3FF7 - chains A and C of the 4 polymer chains in the assembly; structure by X-ray diffraction, 1.80 A resolution.

Chain A:
Name: Epithelial cadherin
From: Homo sapiens
Notes: fragment: Cadherin 1 domain
Reference sequence: P12830 (CADH1_HUMAN); residues 1-99 here correspond to UniProt positions 155-253 (UniProt number = residue number + 154)
Chain sequence (100 residues; row label = number of the first residue in the row; numbering starts at 0):
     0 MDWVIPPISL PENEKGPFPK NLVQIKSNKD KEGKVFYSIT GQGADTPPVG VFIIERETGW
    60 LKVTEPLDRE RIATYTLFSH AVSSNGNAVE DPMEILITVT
Unresolved in the structure: 11-13
Construct notes: expression tag (0); engineered mutation L9 (Cys163 in P12830)

Chain C:
Name: Killer cell lectin-like receptor subfamily G member 1
From: Homo sapiens
Notes: fragment: C-type lectin domain
Reference sequence: Q96E93 (KLRG1_HUMAN); residue numbers follow UniProt; this construct covers 75-186
Chain sequence (112 residues; numbered 75 to 186; the number before each row is that of its first residue):
    75 CPDRWMKYGN HCYYFSVEEK DWNSSLEFCL ARDSHLLVIT DNQEMSLLQV FLSEAFSWIG
   135 LRNNSGWRWE DGSPLNFSRI SSNSFVQTCG AINKNGLQAS SCEVPLHWVC KK
Disulfide bonds: C75-C86, C103-C184, C163-C176
Construct notes: engineered mutation S131 (Cys in Q96E93)
Curated features (UniProtKB/Swiss-Prot):
  - glycosylation (N-linked (GlcNAc...) asparagine): N97, N137, N150

Interface between chain A and chain C:
Pairs across the interface (31; chain A residue first):
  M0(A) - F159(C)  hydrophobic
  M0(A) - V160(C)  hydrophobic
  W2(A) - S175(C)
  V3(A) - S175(C)
  V3(A) - V178(C)  hydrophobic
  I4(A) - S158(C)
  I4(A) - V160(C)  hydrophobic
  I4(A) - Q161(C)
  I4(A) - S174(C)
  I4(A) - S175(C)  hydrogen bond (backbone-side chain)
  P5(A) - N157(C)
  P5(A) - Q161(C)
  P5(A) - S174(C)
  P5(A) - V178(C)  hydrophobic
  P6(A) - F130(C)  hydrophobic
  P6(A) - N157(C)
  P6(A) - A173(C)
  P6(A) - S174(C)
  I7(A) - N157(C)
  I7(A) - Q172(C)
  S8(A) - F130(C)
  S8(A) - Q172(C)
  N27(A) - E177(C)
  M92(A) - S158(C)
  M92(A) - F159(C)  hydrophobic
  M92(A) - V160(C)  hydrophobic
  E93(A) - N157(C)
  E93(A) - S158(C)  hydrogen bond (backbone-side chain)
  I94(A) - N157(C)
  I94(A) - S158(C)
  L95(A) - N157(C)  hydrogen bond (backbone-backbone)
Other interface residues (no listed pair), chain A (14 interface residues in all): P10
Other interface residues (no listed pair), chain C (16 interface residues in all): E128, S156, N167, L180

In short:
14 residues of chain A and 16 residues of chain C are in contact, with 3 hydrogen bonds. Polar pairs include
I4(A)-S175(C), E93(A)-S158(C) and L95(A)-N157(C).
Here chain A is Epithelial cadherin and chain C is Killer cell lectin-like receptor subfamily G member 1, both
from Homo sapiens. Entry 3FF7 (Structure of NK cell receptor KLRG1 bound to E-cadherin) was determined by
X-ray diffraction, deposited together with 3FF8 and 3FF9.
